Entry 1AFV (X-ray diffraction, 3.70 A resolution); this record covers chains A and B of the 6 polymer chains in the assembly.

Chain A (and B):
Molecule: Human immunodeficiency virus type 1 capsid protein
Source organism: Human immunodeficiency virus 1
Notes: fragment: amino-terminal domain residues 1 - 151; chain B of this document is another copy of the same molecule, construct and numbering; everything in this record applies to it too
UniProtKB: P12497 (POL_HV1N5); residues 1-151 here correspond to UniProt positions 132-282 (UniProt number = residue number + 131)
Amino-acid sequence (151 residues; numbered 1 to 151; the number before each row is that of its first residue):
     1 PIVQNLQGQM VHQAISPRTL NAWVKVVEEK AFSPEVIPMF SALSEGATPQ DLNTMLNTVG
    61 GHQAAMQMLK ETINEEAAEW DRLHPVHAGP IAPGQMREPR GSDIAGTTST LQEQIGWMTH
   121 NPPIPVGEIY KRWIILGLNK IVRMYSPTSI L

How chain A and chain B interact:
Pairs across the interface - 31 pairs, chain A then chain B:
  Ala14(A) - Asn57(B)
  Ile15(A) - Asn57(B)  hydrogen bond (backbone-side chain)
  Pro17(A) - Asn57(B)
  Pro17(A) - Thr58(B)
  Pro17(A) - Val59(B)
  Pro17(A) - Gly60(B)
  Pro17(A) - Gly61(B)
  Leu20(A) - Thr58(B)
  Asn21(A) - Val24(B)
  Asn21(A) - Thr58(B)
  Val24(A) - Asn21(B)
  Gln50(A) - Asn53(B)
  Asp51(A) - Asn57(B)
  Thr54(A) - Thr54(B)
  Thr54(A) - Asn57(B)
  Asn57(A) - Ile15(B)  hydrogen bond (side chain-backbone)
  Asn57(A) - Pro17(B)
  Asn57(A) - Leu20(B)
  Asn57(A) - Thr54(B)
  Thr58(A) - Pro17(B)
  Thr58(A) - Leu20(B)
  Thr58(A) - Asn21(B)  hydrogen bond (backbone-side chain)
  Gly60(A) - Pro17(B)
  Pro93(A) - Pro93(B)  hydrophobic
  Thr107(A) - Leu111(B)
  Thr110(A) - Thr107(B)  hydrogen bond (side chain-backbone)
  Thr110(A) - Thr108(B)
  Thr110(A) - Ser109(B)
  Thr110(A) - Thr110(B)
  Leu111(A) - Thr107(B)
  Gln112(A) - Thr107(B)
Also at the interface, not in a pair above, chain A (22 interface residues in all): Arg18, Gly61, Thr108, Ser109, Glu113
Also at the interface, not in a pair above, chain B (21 interface residues in all): Arg18, Gln50, Gln112

In short:
The interface between chain A and chain B involves 22 residues on one side and 21 on the other, with 4
hydrogen bonds. Among the polar pairs are Ile15(A)-Asn57(B), Thr58(A)-Asn21(B) and Thr110(A)-Thr107(B).
Both chains are Human immunodeficiency virus type 1 capsid protein (Human immunodeficiency virus 1). Entry
1AFV (HIV-1 capsid protein (P24) complex with FAB25.3) was determined by X-ray diffraction.
